Entry 4PW6 (X-ray diffraction, 3.79 A resolution); this record covers chains B and C of the 4 polymer chains in the assembly.

== Chain B ==
Molecule: E3 ubiquitin-protein ligase UHRF2
Source organism: Homo sapiens
Notes: EC 6.3.2.-
UniProt: Q96PU4 (UHRF2_HUMAN); numbering as in UniProt (aligned over 419-648)
Chain sequence (230 residues; each row starts with the number of its first residue):
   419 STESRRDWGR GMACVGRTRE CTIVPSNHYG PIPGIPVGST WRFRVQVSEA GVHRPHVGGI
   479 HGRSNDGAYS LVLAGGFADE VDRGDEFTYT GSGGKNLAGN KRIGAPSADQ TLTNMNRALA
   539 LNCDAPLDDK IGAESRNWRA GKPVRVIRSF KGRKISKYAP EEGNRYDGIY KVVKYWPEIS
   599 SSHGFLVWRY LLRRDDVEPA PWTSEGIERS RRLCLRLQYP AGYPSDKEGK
Not modelled in the structure: 419-440, 511-524, 643-648
UniProt features mapped onto this chain:
  - mutagenesis: Lys548 (K548R: No effect on autosumoylation)

== Chain C ==
Molecule: 5hmC-containing DNA1
Sequence (12 nucleotides; row label = number of the first residue in the row):
     1 GTGATXGAAG TT
Modified residues: 5HC (2'-deoxy-5-(hydroxymethyl)cytidine 5'-(dihydrogen phosphate)) at position 6

== Chain B / chain C interface ==
Pairs across the interface (14; chain B residue first):
  Ser444(B) - DT11(C)  phosphate contact
  Arg472(B) - DA9(C)  phosphate contact
  Arg472(B) - DG10(C)  salt bridge to the phosphate
  His474(B) - DG7(C)  base contact
  His474(B) - DA8(C)  phosphate contact
  His474(B) - DA9(C)  phosphate contact
  Val475(B) - DG7(C)  base contact
  His479(B) - DG10(C)  hydrogen bond to the phosphate
  His479(B) - DT11(C)  salt bridge to the phosphate
  Gly480(B) - DT11(C)  sugar contact
  Arg481(B) - DT11(C)  salt bridge to the phosphate
  Arg481(B) - DT12(C)  phosphate contact
  Ser482(B) - DT12(C)  hydrogen bond to the phosphate
  Asn483(B) - DT12(C)  phosphate contact
Interface residues without a listed pair, chain B (13 interface residues in all): Ser466, Pro473, Tyr487, Met533

== Summary ==
The interface between chain B and chain C involves 13 residues on one side and 6 on the other; the contacts
include 2 hydrogen bonds and 3 salt bridges. Among the polar pairs are His479(B)-DG10(C), Ser482(B)-DT12(C)
and Arg472(B)-DG10(C).
Here chain B is E3 ubiquitin-protein ligase UHRF2 (Homo sapiens) and chain C is 5hmC-containing DNA1. Entry
4PW6 (structure of UHRF2-SRA in complex with a 5hmC-containing DNA, complex II) was determined by X-ray
diffraction together with 4PW5 and 4PW7 from the same study.
